Entry 4WW6 (X-ray diffraction, 1.06 A resolution); this record covers chain A.

[Chain A]
Protein: Carbonic anhydrase 2
Source organism: Homo sapiens
Notes: EC 4.2.1.1
Reference sequence: P00918 (CAH2_HUMAN); the author numbering skips numbers that UniProt does not, so the offset changes along the chain: 1-125 = UniProt 1-125; 127-261 = UniProt 126-260
Amino-acid sequence (260 residues; row label = number of the first residue in the row; note: 1 number in that range is skipped by the numbering (no residue carries it; nothing is unmodelled there)):
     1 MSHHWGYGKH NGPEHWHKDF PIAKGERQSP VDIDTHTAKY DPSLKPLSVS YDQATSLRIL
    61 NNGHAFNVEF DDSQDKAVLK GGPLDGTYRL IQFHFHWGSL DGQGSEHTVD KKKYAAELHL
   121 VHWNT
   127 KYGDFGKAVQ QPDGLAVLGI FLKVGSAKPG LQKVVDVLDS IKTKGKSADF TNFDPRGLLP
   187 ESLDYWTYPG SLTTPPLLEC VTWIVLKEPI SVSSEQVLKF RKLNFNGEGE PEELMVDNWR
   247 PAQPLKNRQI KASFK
Disordered / not traced: 1-3
Curated features (UniProtKB/Swiss-Prot):
  - active site: H64 (Proton donor/acceptor)
  - binding site (Zn(2+)): H94, H96, H119
  - binding site (substrate): T199, T200
  - site: Y7 (Fine-tunes the proton-transfer properties of H-64), N62 (Fine-tunes the proton-transfer properties of H-64), N67 (Fine-tunes the proton-transfer properties of H-64), Q92 (Involved in the binding of some activators, including histamine and L-histidine)
  - modified residue: S2 (N-acetylserine), S166 (Phosphoserine), S173 (Phosphoserine)
Metal / ion sites: Zn2+: H94, H96, H119 (together with 3TV)
Ligand contacts:
  - 3TV (2,3,5,6-tetrafluoro-4-(propylsulfanyl)benzenesulfonamide), molecule 1: H4, W5, H10, N11, H15, W16, K18, D19, F20
  - 3TV, molecule 2: Q92, H94, H96, E106, H119, V121, F131, L141, V143, S197, L198, T199, T200, P201, P202, W209
  - bicine (BCN): K149, K213, E214, P215
  - malonic acid (MLA): G6, Y7, G8, N11, F231, E239

[Overview]
Bound to chain A: malonic acid, bicine and compound 3TV. The Zn2+ site is built by H94, H96 and H119. Curated
annotation (UniProt) lists active-site residue H64, 3 Zn2+-binding residues and substrate-binding residues
T199 and T200.
Chain A is Carbonic anhydrase 2 (Homo sapiens); the structure, Crystal structure of human carbonic anhydrase
isozyme II with 2,3,5,6-Tetrafluoro-4-(propylthio)benzenesulfonamide, was determined by X-ray diffraction,
deposited together with 4WR7, 4WUP, 4WUQ and 4WW8.
